Entry 9HAL (electron microscopy, 4.49 A resolution (low resolution: residue-level contacts below are approximate; hydrogen-bond / salt-bridge calls are withheld)); this record covers chains A and L of the 9 polymer chains in the assembly.

Chain A:
Molecule: 23S ribosomal RNA
From: Escherichia coli
Sequence (2904 nucleotides; row label = number of the first residue in the row):
     1 GGUUAAGCGA CUAAGCGUAC ACGGUGGAUG CCCUGGCAGU CAGAGGCGAU GAAGGACGUG
    61 CUAAUCUGCG AUAAGCGUCG GUAAGGUGAU AUGAACCGUU AUAACCGGCG AUUUCCGAAU
   121 GGGGAAACCC AGUGUGUUUC GACACACUAU CAUUAACUGA AUCCAUAGGU UAAUGAGGCG
   181 AACCGGGGGA ACUGAAACAU CUAAGUACCC CGAGGAAAAG AAAUCAACCG AGAUUCCCCC
   241 AGUAGCGGCG AGCGAACGGG GAGCAGCCCA GAGCCUGAAU CAGUGUGUGU GUUAGUGGAA
   301 GCGUCUGGAA AGGCGCGCGA UACAGGGUGA CAGCCCCGUA CACAAAAAUG CACAUGCUGU
   361 GAGCUCGAUG AGUAGGGCGG GACACGUGGU AUCCUGUCUG AAUAUGGGGG GACCAUCCUC
   421 CAAGGCUAAA UACUCCUGAC UGACCGAUAG UGAACCAGUA CCGUGAGGGA AAGGCGAAAA
   481 GAACCCCGGC GAGGGGAGUG AAAAAGAACC UGAAACCGUG UACGUACAAG CAGUGGGAGC
   541 ACGCUUAGGC GUGUGACUGC GUACCUUUUG UAUAAUGGGU CAGCGACUUA UAUUCUGUAG
   601 CAAGGUUAAC CGAAUAGGGG AGCCGAAGGG AAACCGAGUC UUAACUGGGC GUUAAGUUGC
   661 AGGGUAUAGA CCCGAAACCC GGUGAUCUAG CCAUGGGCAG GUUGAAGGUU GGGUAACACU
   721 AACUGGAGGA CCGAACCGAC UAAUGUUGAA AAAUUAGCGG AUGACUUGUG GCUGGGGGUG
   781 AAAGGCCAAU CAAACCGGGA GAUAGCUGGU UCUCCCCGAA AGCUAUAUAA GUAGCGCCUC
   841 GUGAAUUCAU CUCCGGGGGU AGAGCACUGU UUCGGCAAGG GGGUCAUCCC GACUUACCAA
   901 CCCGAUGCAA ACUGCGAAUA CCGGAGAAUG UUAUCACGGG AGACACACGG CGGGUGCUAA
   961 CGUCCGUCGU GAAGAGGGAA ACAACCCAGA CCGCCAGCUA AGGUCCCAAA GUCAUGGUUA
  1021 AGUGGGAAAC GAUGUGGGAA GGCCCAGACA GCCAGGAUGU UGGCUUAGAA GCAGCCAUCA
  1081 UUUAAAGAAA GCGUAAUAGC UCACUGGUCG AGUCGGCCUG CGCGGAAGAU GUAACGGGGC
  1141 UAAACCAUGC ACCGAAGCUG CGGCAGCGAC GCUUAUGCGU UGUUGGGUAG GGGAGCGUUC
  1201 UGUAAGCCUG CGAAGGUGUG CUGUGAGGCA UGCUGGAGGU AUCAGAAGUG CGAAUGCUGA
  1261 CAUAAGUAAC GAUAAAGCGG GUGAAAAGCC CGCUCGCCGG AAGACCAAGG GUUCCUGUCC
  1321 AACGUUAAUC GGGGCAGGGU GAGUCGACCC CUAAGGCGAG GCCGAAAGGC GUAGUCGAUG
  1381 GGAAACAGGU UAAUAUUCCU GUACUUGGUG UUACUGCGAA GGGGGGACGG AGAAGGCUAU
  1441 GUUGGCCGGG CGACGGUUGU CCCGGUUUAA GCGUGUAGGC UGGUUUUCCA GGCAAAUCCG
  1501 GAAAAUCAAG GCUGAGGCGU GAUGACGAGG CACUACGGUG CUGAAGCAAC AAAUGCCCUG
  1561 CUUCCAGGAA AAGCCUCUAA GCAUCAGGUA ACAUCAAAUC GUACCCCAAA CCGACACAGG
  1621 UGGUCAGGUA GAGAAUACCA AGGCGCUUGA GAGAACUCGG GUGAAGGAAC UAGGCAAAAU
  1681 GGUGCCGUAA CUUCGGGAGA AGGCACGCUG AUAUGUAGGU GAGGUCCCUC GCGGAUGGAG
  1741 CUGAAAUCAG UCGAAGAUAC CAGCUGGCUG CAACUGUUUA UUAAAAACAC AGCACUGUGC
  1801 AAACACGAAA GUGGACGUAU ACGGUGUGAC GCCUGCCCGG UGCCGGAAGG UUAAUUGAUG
  1861 GGGUUAGCGC AAGCGAAGCU CUUGAUCGAA GCCCCGGUAA ACGGCGGCCG UAACUAUAAC
  1921 GGUCCUAAGG UAGCGAAAUU CCUUGUCGGG UAAGUUCCGA CCUGCACGAA UGGCGUAAUG
  1981 AUGGCCAGGC UGUCUCCACC CGAGACUCAG UGAAAUUGAA CUCGCUGUGA AGAUGCAGUG
  2041 UACCCGCGGC AAGACGGAAA GACCCCGUGA ACCUUUACUA UAGCUUGACA CUGAACAUUG
  2101 AGCCUUGAUG UGUAGGAUAG GUGGGAGGCU UUGAAGUGUG GACGCCAGUC UGCAUGGAGC
  2161 CGACCUUGAA AUACCACCCU UUAAUGUUUG AUGUUCUAAC GUUGACCCGU AAUCCGGGUU
  2221 GCGGACAGUG UCUGGUGGGU AGUUUGACUG GGGCGGUCUC CUCCUAAAGA GUAACGGAGG
  2281 AGCACGAAGG UUGGCUAAUC CUGGUCGGAC AUCAGGAGGU UAGUGCAAUG GCAUAAGCCA
  2341 GCUUGACUGC GAGCGUGACG GCGCGAGCAG GUGCGAAAGC AGGUCAUAGU GAUCCGGUGG
  2401 UUCUGAAUGG AAGGGCCAUC GCUCAACGGA UAAAAGGUAC UCCGGGGAUA ACAGGCUGAU
  2461 ACCGCCCAAG AGUUCAUAUC GACGGCGGUG UUUGGCACCU CGAUGUCGGC UCAUCACAUC
  2521 CUGGGGCUGA AGUAGGUCCC AAGGGUAUGG CUGUUCGCCA UUUAAAGUGG UACGCGAGCU
  2581 GGGUUUAGAA CGUCGUGAGA CAGUUCGGUC CCUAUCUGCC GUGGGCGCUG GAGAACUGAG
  2641 GGGGGCUGCU CCUAGUACGA GAGGACCGGA GUGGACGCAU CACUGGUGUU CGGGUUGUCA
  2701 UGCCAAUGGC ACUGCCCGGU AGCUAAAUGC GGAAGAGAUA AGUGCUGAAA GCAUCUAAGC
  2761 ACGAAACUUG CCCCGAGAUG AGUUCUCCCU GACCCUUUAA GGGUCCUGAA GGAACGUUGA
  2821 AGACGACGAC GUUGAUAGGC CGGGUGUGUA AGCGCAGCGA UGCGUUGAGC UAACCGGUAC
  2881 UAAUGAACCG UGAGGCUUAA CCUU
Not modelled in the structure: 685-793, 864-912, 1032-1122, 1267-2012, 2054-2613, 2849-2867, 2904
Sequence notes: conflict A827 (U3587572 in 1897866982), A830 (G3587569 in 1897866982)

Chain L:
Molecule: Large ribosomal subunit protein uL15
From: Escherichia coli
UniProtKB: P02413 (RL15_ECOLI); residues 2-144 here = UniProt positions 2-144
Sequence (143 residues; numbered 2 to 144; the number before each row is that of its first residue):
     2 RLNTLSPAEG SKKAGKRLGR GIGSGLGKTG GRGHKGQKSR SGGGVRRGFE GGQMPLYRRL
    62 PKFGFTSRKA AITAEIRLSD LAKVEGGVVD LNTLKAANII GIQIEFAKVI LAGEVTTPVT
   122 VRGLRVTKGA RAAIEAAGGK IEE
Not modelled in the structure: 36-69

Interface between chain A and chain L:
Residue-residue contacts (91; chain A residue first):
  C587(A) - Leu19(L)
  C587(A) - Arg21(L)
  C587(A) - Gly31(L)
  C587(A) - Arg33(L)
  G597(A) - Gly11(L)
  G597(A) - Ser12(L)
  U598(A) - Ala9(L)
  U598(A) - Glu10(L)
  U598(A) - Gly11(L)
  U598(A) - Ser12(L)
  A603(A) - Ser80(L)
  C623(A) - Asn99(L)
  A626(A) - Arg78(L)
  A626(A) - Ser80(L)
  A627(A) - Glu76(L)
  A627(A) - Arg78(L)
  A627(A) - Ile111(L)
  A627(A) - Leu112(L)
  A627(A) - Ala113(L)
  G628(A) - Glu76(L)
  G629(A) - Glu76(L)
  A632(A) - Ala71(L)
  A633(A) - Lys70(L)
  A633(A) - Ala71(L)
  A633(A) - Thr74(L)
  C634(A) - Lys70(L)
  C634(A) - Thr74(L)
  C634(A) - Arg126(L)
  C635(A) - Glu76(L)
  C635(A) - Lys109(L)
  C635(A) - Arg126(L)
  C635(A) - Thr128(L)
  G636(A) - Glu76(L)
  G636(A) - Lys109(L)
  G636(A) - Ile111(L)
  G636(A) - Thr128(L)
  G636(A) - Lys129(L)
  G636(A) - Gly130(L)
  A637(A) - Ile111(L)
  A637(A) - Leu112(L)
  A637(A) - Ala113(L)
  A637(A) - Gly114(L)
  A637(A) - Gly130(L)
  A637(A) - Ala131(L)
  C660(A) - Ser12(L)
  C660(A) - Lys13(L)
  A661(A) - Ser12(L)
  A661(A) - Lys13(L)
  A661(A) - Lys14(L)
  G662(A) - Lys14(L)
  G663(A) - Lys14(L)
  G663(A) - Lys17(L)
  U810(A) - Gly20(L)
  U810(A) - Arg21(L)
  U810(A) - Lys29(L)
  U810(A) - Thr30(L)
  U811(A) - Gly20(L)
  U811(A) - Arg21(L)
  U811(A) - Gly22(L)
  U811(A) - Gly28(L)
  U811(A) - Lys29(L)
  C812(A) - Arg21(L)
  C812(A) - Gly22(L)
  C812(A) - Ser25(L)
  U813(A) - Ile23(L)
  U813(A) - Gly24(L)
  U813(A) - Ser25(L)
  C814(A) - Gly24(L)
  G942(A) - Arg33(L)
  A943(A) - Gly34(L)
  A943(A) - His35(L)
  A1189(A) - Gly34(L)
  G1190(A) - Gly32(L)
  G1190(A) - Arg33(L)
  G1190(A) - Gly34(L)
  G1191(A) - Gly32(L)
  G1202(A) - Asn4(L)
  U1203(A) - Leu3(L)
  U1203(A) - Asn4(L)
  A1241(A) - Asn4(L)
  U1242(A) - Asn4(L)
  C1243(A) - Asn4(L)
  C1243(A) - Leu6(L)
  A1244(A) - Ser7(L)
  A1244(A) - Pro8(L)
  G1245(A) - Pro8(L)
  G1245(A) - Lys13(L)
  A1246(A) - Lys13(L)
  U1249(A) - Arg18(L)
  G1250(A) - Arg18(L)
  G1250(A) - Arg21(L)
Also at the interface, not in a pair above, chain A (47 interface residues in all): C565, U566, A586, A599, U639, G664, U807, G809
Also at the interface, not in a pair above, chain L (50 interface residues in all): Thr5, Ala15, Gly16, Gly26, Asp81

Summary:
Chain A and chain L form an interface of 47 and 50 residues respectively.
Chain A is 23S ribosomal RNA and chain L is Large ribosomal subunit protein uL15, both from Escherichia coli;
the structure, Pooled 50S subunit d126_(L29)-/(L22)- precursor states supplemented with Api137, was determined
by electron microscopy together with 9H3K, 9H3L and 9HAM from the same study.
